4ROD - chains B and N of the 4 polymer chains in the assembly; structure by X-ray diffraction, 2.70 A resolution.

[Chain B]
Name: TATA-box-binding protein
From: Homo sapiens
Reference sequence: P20226 (TBP_HUMAN); residue numbers follow UniProt; this construct covers 159-339
Sequence (183 residues; row label = number of the first residue in the row):
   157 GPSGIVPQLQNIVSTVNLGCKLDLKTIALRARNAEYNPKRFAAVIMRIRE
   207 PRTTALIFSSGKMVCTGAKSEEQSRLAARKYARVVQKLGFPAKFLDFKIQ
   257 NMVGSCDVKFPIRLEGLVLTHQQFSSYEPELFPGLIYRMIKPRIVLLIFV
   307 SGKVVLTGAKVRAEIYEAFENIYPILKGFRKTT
Disordered / not traced: 157, 335-339
Construct notes: expression tag (157-158)

[Chain N]
Molecule: Template strand
Sequence (28 nucleotides; row label = number of the first residue in the row):
     1 TTTTGCGATCCTTATATAGCTGCGCGGG
Disordered / not traced: 1

[Chain B / chain N interface]
Contacting residue pairs (27):
  Val169(B) with DT15(N), base contact
  Thr171(B) with DA16(N), sugar contact
  Phe197(B) with DA18(N), base contact
  Leu212(B) with DT17(N), base contact
  Phe214(B) with DT17(N), base contact; DA18(N), sugar contact
  Ser216(B) with DA18(N), hydrogen bond to the phosphate
  Lys218(B) with DT17(N), phosphate contact; DA18(N), phosphate contact
  Val220(B) with DA16(N), base contact; DT17(N), sugar contact
  Gln256(B) with DT15(N), sugar contact; DA16(N), sugar contact
  Asn257(B) with DA14(N), hydrogen bond to the base; DT15(N), hydrogen bond to the base
  Val259(B) with DA14(N), base contact
  Phe288(B) with DC11(N), base contact; DT12(N), base contact
  Arg294(B) with DT13(N), phosphate contact; DA14(N), salt bridge to the phosphate
  Val301(B) with DA14(N), sugar contact
  Leu303(B) with DT12(N), base contact; DT13(N), base contact
  Thr313(B) with DT13(N), base contact; DA14(N), hydrogen bond to the base
  Gly314(B) with DA14(N), phosphate contact
  Lys316(B) with DT15(N), sugar contact
Also at the interface, not in a pair above, chain B (20 interface residues in all): Ile292, Arg299

[Overview]
20 residues of chain B face 8 of chain N across their interface, with 4 hydrogen bonds and 1 salt bridge.
Among the polar pairs are Asn257(B)-DA14(N), Asn257(B)-DT15(N) and Thr313(B)-DA14(N).
Chain B is TATA-box-binding protein (Homo sapiens) and chain N is Template strand; the structure, Human
TFIIB-related factor 2 (Brf2) and TBP bound to TRNAU1 promoter, was determined by X-ray diffraction, deposited
together with 4ROC and 4ROE.
